Entry 8QH0 (X-ray diffraction, 1.87 A resolution); this record covers chains A and H of the 3 polymer chains in the assembly.

# Chain A
Name: Spike protein S1
Organism: Severe acute respiratory syndrome coronavirus 2
UniProtKB: P0DTC2 (SPIKE_SARS2); numbering as in UniProt (aligned over 331-528)
Chain sequence (206 residues; each row starts with the number of its first residue):
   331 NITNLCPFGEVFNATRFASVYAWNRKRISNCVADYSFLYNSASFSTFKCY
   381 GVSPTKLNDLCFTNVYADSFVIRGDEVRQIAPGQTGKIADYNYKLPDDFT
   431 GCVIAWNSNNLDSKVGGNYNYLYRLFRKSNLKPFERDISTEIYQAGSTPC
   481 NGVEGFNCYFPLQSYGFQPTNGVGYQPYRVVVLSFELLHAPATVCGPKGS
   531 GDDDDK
Unresolved in the structure: 331-332, 527-536
Disulfides: Cys-336/Cys-361, Cys-379/Cys-432, Cys-391/Cys-525, Cys-480/Cys-488
Covalently attached groups: N-acetylglucosamine (NAG) linked to Asn-343
Sequence notes: variant Phe-367 (Val in P0DTC2); expression tag (529-536)
Residues lining bound ligands: proline (PRO): Val-362, Ala-363, Asp-364, Asn-388, Gly-526
Curated features (UniProtKB/Swiss-Prot):
  - region: Arg-403 to Asp-405 (Integrin-binding motif), Asn-448 to Phe-456 (Immunodominant HLA epitope recognized by the CD8+)
  - glycosylation (N-linked (GlcNAc...) asparagine): Asn-331 (complex), Asn-343 (complex)
From the paper describing this entry:
  - mutagenesis - N460K, F486V: decreased binding to Cv2.3194 (proposed by the authors, not directly observed)
  - mutagenesis - F456A/N460K/F486V: decreased binding to Cv2.3194
  - mutagenesis - F486V: decreased binding to Cv2.1169

# Chain H
Name: Cv2.3194 Heavy chain
Organism: Homo sapiens
Chain sequence (229 residues; each row starts with the number of its first residue):
     1 EVQLVESGGGLIQPGGSLRLSCAASGITVTSNYMSWVRQAPGKGLEWVSV
    51 IYPGGSTFYADSVKGRFTISRDNSKNTLYLQMNSLRAEDTAVYYCARDLV
   101 VYGMDVWGQGTTVTVSSASTKGPSVFPLAPSSKSTSGGTAALGCLVKDYF
   151 PEPVTVSWNSGALTSGVHTFPAVLQSSGLYSLSSVVTVPSSSLGTQTYIC
   201 NVNHKPSNTKVDKRVEPKSCDKTHHHHHH
Unresolved in the structure: 134-137, 220-229
Disulfides: Cys-22/Cys-95, Cys-144/Cys-200

# Chain A / chain H interface
Residue-residue contacts (41):
  Thr-415(A) with Ser-56(H); Phe-58(H)
  Gly-416(A) with Tyr-52(H); Phe-58(H)
  Lys-417(A) with Tyr-33(H); Tyr-52(H), hydrogen bond
  Asp-420(A) with Tyr-52(H); Ser-56(H), hydrogen bond
  Tyr-421(A) with Tyr-33(H); Tyr-52(H); Pro-53(H); Gly-54(H), hydrogen bond (side chain-backbone)
  Tyr-453(A) with Val-101(H)
  Leu-455(A) with Tyr-33(H), hydrogen bond (backbone-side chain); Leu-99(H); Val-100(H), hydrophobic; Val-101(H), hydrophobic
  Phe-456(A) with Leu-99(H)
  Arg-457(A) with Pro-53(H)
  Lys-458(A) with Ser-31(H); Pro-53(H); Gly-54(H)
  Asn-460(A) with Gly-54(H)
  Tyr-473(A) with Ser-31(H), hydrogen bond (side chain-backbone); Pro-53(H)
  Ala-475(A) with Thr-28(H), hydrogen bond (backbone-backbone); Asn-32(H), hydrogen bond (backbone-side chain); Arg-97(H)
  Gly-476(A) with Thr-28(H)
  Ser-477(A) with Thr-28(H)
  Phe-486(A) with Val-2(H), hydrophobic; Arg-97(H); Asp-105(H)
  Asn-487(A) with Gly-26(H), hydrogen bond (side chain-backbone); Ile-27(H); Arg-97(H), hydrogen bond
  Tyr-489(A) with Arg-97(H); Leu-99(H), hydrophobic; Tyr-102(H), hydrophobic
  Gln-493(A) with Val-101(H); Tyr-102(H), hydrogen bond
Interface residues without a listed pair, chain A (21 interface residues in all): Ser-459, Gln-474
Interface residues without a listed pair, chain H (19 interface residues in all): Gly-55
The authors on this interface:
  - epitope / paratope residues, chain A: Lys-417(A), Leu-455(A), Phe-456(A), Asn-460(A), Phe-486(A), Gln-493(A)

# In short
21 residues of chain A face 19 of chain H across their interface, with 10 hydrogen bonds. Polar pairs include
Lys-417(A)/Tyr-52(H), Asp-420(A)/Ser-56(H) and Tyr-421(A)/Gly-54(H). Ligands of chain A: proline. Covalently
linked N-acetylglucosamine: at Asn-343(A). The paper reports that N460K, F486V and F456A/N460K/F486V of chain
A reduce binding to Cv2.3194; epitope/paratope residues Lys-417(A), Leu-455(A) and Phe-456(A) among others.
Here chain A is Spike protein S1 (Severe acute respiratory syndrome coronavirus 2) and chain H is Cv2.3194
Heavy chain (Homo sapiens). Entry 8QH0 (Crystal structure of the SARS-CoV-2 RBD with the antibody Cv2.3194)
was determined by X-ray diffraction (same publication as 8QH1).
